4RUR - chains Q and R of the 28 polymer chains in the assembly; structure by X-ray diffraction, 2.50 A resolution.

== Chain Q ==
Molecule: Proteasome subunit alpha type-4
Organism: Saccharomyces cerevisiae
Notes: EC 3.4.25.1
UniProtKB: P40303 (PSA4_YEAST); residues -1 to 252 here correspond to UniProt positions 1-254 (UniProt number = residue number + 2)
Chain sequence (254 residues; each row starts with the number of its first residue; numbers below 1 keep their minus sign (Met-1 is residue -1)):
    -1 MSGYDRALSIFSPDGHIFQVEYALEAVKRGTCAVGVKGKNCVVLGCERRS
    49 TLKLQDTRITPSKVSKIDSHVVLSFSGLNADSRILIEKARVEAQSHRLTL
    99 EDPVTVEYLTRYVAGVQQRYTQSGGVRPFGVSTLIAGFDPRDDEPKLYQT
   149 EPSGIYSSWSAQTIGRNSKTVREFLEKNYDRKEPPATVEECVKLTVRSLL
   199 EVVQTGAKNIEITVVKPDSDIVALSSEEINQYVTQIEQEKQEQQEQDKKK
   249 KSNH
Not modelled in the structure: -1 to 0, 241-252
Swiss-Prot annotation at these positions:
  - modified residue: Thr58 (Phosphothreonine)

== Chain R ==
Molecule: Proteasome subunit alpha type-5
Organism: Saccharomyces cerevisiae
Notes: EC 3.4.25.1
UniProtKB: P32379 (PSA5_YEAST); residues -7 to 252 here correspond to UniProt positions 1-260 (UniProt number = residue number + 8)
Chain sequence (260 residues; each row starts with the number of its first residue; numbers below 1 keep their minus sign (Met-7 is residue -7)):
    -7 MFLTRSEYDRGVSTFSPEGRLFQVEYSLEAIKLGSTAIGIATKEGVVLGV
    43 EKRATSPLLESDSIEKIVEIDRHIGCAMSGLTADARSMIEHARTAAVTHN
    93 LYYDEDINVESLTQSVCDLALRFGEGASGEERLMSRPFGVALLIAGHDAD
   143 DGYQLFHAEPSGTFYRYNAKAIGSGSEGAQAELLNEWHSSLTLKEAELLV
   193 LKILKQVMEEKLDENNAQLSCITKQDGFKIYDNEKTAELIKELKEKEAAE
   243 SPEEADVEMS
Not modelled in the structure: -7 to 0, 118-124, 243-252

== Interface between chain Q and chain R ==
Residue-residue contacts - 64 pairs, chain Q then chain R:
  Asp3(Q) with Glu117(R)
  Arg4(Q) with Glu117(R)
  Ala5(Q) with Val4(R), hydrophobic; Glu117(R), hydrogen bond (backbone-side chain); Ser127(R)
  Ser7(Q) with Ser127(R); Arg128(R)
  Ile8(Q) with Gln15(R)
  Phe9(Q) with Gln15(R); Tyr18(R), hydrophobic; Ser19(R); Ala22(R), hydrophobic; Leu73(R), hydrophobic; Arg128(R); Pro129(R); Gly131(R)
  Ser10(Q) with Tyr18(R)
  Pro11(Q) with Tyr18(R), hydrophobic; Glu21(R)
  Asp12(Q) with Glu21(R)
  Gly13(Q) with Tyr18(R); Glu21(R); Ala22(R)
  His14(Q) with Leu25(R)
  Ile15(Q) with Leu73(R), hydrophobic; Arg128(R)
  Lys35(Q) with Glu52(R), salt bridge
  Gln116(Q) with Ala75(R); Asp76(R); Arg128(R)
  Thr119(Q) with Arg128(R), hydrogen bond (backbone-side chain)
  Gln120(Q) with Met126(R); Ser127(R), hydrogen bond (backbone-backbone); Arg128(R); Pro129(R); Phe130(R)
  Ser121(Q) with Ser127(R), hydrogen bond (backbone-side chain)
  Gly122(Q) with Ser127(R)
  Ser151(Q) with Ala75(R)
  Gly152(Q) with Ala75(R)
  Ile153(Q) with Thr74(R); Ala75(R)
  Ser155(Q) with Leu51(R); Ser55(R)
  Ser156(Q) with Leu51(R); Glu52(R), hydrogen bond (backbone-backbone); Ser55(R), hydrogen bond (backbone-side chain)
  Trp157(Q) with Thr47(R); Ser48(R); Leu50(R); Leu51(R); Glu52(R)
  Ser158(Q) with Leu50(R), hydrogen bond (backbone-backbone); Glu52(R), hydrogen bond
  Ala159(Q) with Leu50(R)
  Leu173(Q) with Leu50(R), hydrophobic
  Glu174(Q) with Ser48(R), hydrogen bond; Pro49(R); Leu50(R)
  Tyr177(Q) with Leu50(R), hydrophobic
  Arg179(Q) with Pro49(R), hydrogen bond (side chain-backbone); Leu50(R); Leu51(R), hydrogen bond (side chain-backbone); Glu52(R)
Interface residues without a listed pair, chain Q (31 interface residues in all): Arg170
Interface residues without a listed pair, chain R (26 interface residues in all): Asp1

== Overview ==
31 residues of chain Q face 26 of chain R across their interface, with 11 hydrogen bonds and 1 salt bridge.
Among the polar pairs are Lys35(Q)-Glu52(R), Ala5(Q)-Glu117(R) and Thr119(Q)-Arg128(R).
Here chain Q is Proteasome subunit alpha type-4 and chain R is Proteasome subunit alpha type-5, both from
Saccharomyces cerevisiae. Entry 4RUR (Yeast 20S proteasome in complex with the alkaloid indolo-phakellin (4))
was determined by X-ray diffraction.
